Entry 4CVZ (X-ray diffraction, 2.39 A resolution); this record covers chains A and C of the 3 polymer chains in the assembly.

Chain A:
Protein: Major histocompatibility complex class I glycoprotein haplotype B21
From: Gallus gallus
Notes: fragment: extracellular domains, residues 1-291
UniProtKB: Q95601 (Q95601_CHICK); residues -20 to 270 here correspond to UniProt positions 1-291 (UniProt number = residue number + 21)
Sequence (329 residues; each row starts with the number of its first residue; numbers below 1 keep their minus sign (Met-20 is residue -20)):
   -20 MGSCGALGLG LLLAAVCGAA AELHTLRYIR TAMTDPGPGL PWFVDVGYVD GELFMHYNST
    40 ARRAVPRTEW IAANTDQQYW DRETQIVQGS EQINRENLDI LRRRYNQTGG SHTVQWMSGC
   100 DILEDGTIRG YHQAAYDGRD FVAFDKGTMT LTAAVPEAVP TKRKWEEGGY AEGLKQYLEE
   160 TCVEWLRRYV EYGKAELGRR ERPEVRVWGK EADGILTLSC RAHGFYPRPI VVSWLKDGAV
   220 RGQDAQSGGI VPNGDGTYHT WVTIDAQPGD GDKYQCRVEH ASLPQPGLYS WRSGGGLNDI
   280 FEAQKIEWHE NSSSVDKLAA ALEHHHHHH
Unresolved in the structure: -20 to 1, 279-308
Differences from the reference sequence: expression tag (271-308)
Disulfides: Cys99-Cys161, Cys199-Cys255

Chain C:
Protein: Peptide
Sequence (10 residues; each row starts with the number of its first residue):
     1 YELDEKFDRL

How chain A and chain C interact:
Residue-residue contacts (52; chain A residue first):
  Tyr7(A) - Tyr1(C)  hydrogen bond (side chain-backbone)
  Tyr7(A) - Glu2(C)
  Arg9(A) - Glu2(C)  salt bridge
  Arg9(A) - Asp8(C)  salt bridge
  Asp24(A) - Glu2(C)
  Met34(A) - Glu2(C)
  Tyr58(A) - Tyr1(C)
  Arg61(A) - Tyr1(C)  hydrogen bond
  Arg61(A) - Glu2(C)  hydrogen bond (side chain-backbone)
  Glu62(A) - Tyr1(C)
  Glu62(A) - Glu2(C)  hydrogen bond (side chain-backbone)
  Ile65(A) - Glu2(C)
  Ile65(A) - Leu3(C)
  Ile65(A) - Glu5(C)
  Val66(A) - Glu2(C)
  Gly68(A) - Glu5(C)
  Ser69(A) - Glu5(C)
  Ser69(A) - Asp8(C)  hydrogen bond
  Ile72(A) - Glu5(C)
  Ile72(A) - Asp8(C)
  Ile72(A) - Arg9(C)
  Asn73(A) - Asp8(C)  hydrogen bond
  Glu75(A) - Arg9(C)  salt bridge
  Asn76(A) - Asp8(C)  hydrogen bond (side chain-backbone)
  Asn76(A) - Arg9(C)
  Asn76(A) - Leu10(C)  hydrogen bond (side chain-backbone)
  Ile79(A) - Arg9(C)
  Leu80(A) - Leu10(C)  hydrophobic
  Arg83(A) - Leu10(C)  hydrogen bond (side chain-backbone)
  Val93(A) - Leu10(C)  hydrophobic
  Trp95(A) - Phe7(C)
  Trp95(A) - Asp8(C)  hydrogen bond (side chain-backbone)
  Trp95(A) - Leu10(C)  hydrophobic
  His111(A) - Leu3(C)
  His111(A) - Phe7(C)  hydrogen bond (side chain-backbone)
  Phe120(A) - Leu10(C)  hydrophobic
  Val121(A) - Leu10(C)  hydrophobic
  Thr140(A) - Leu10(C)  hydrogen bond (side chain-backbone)
  Lys143(A) - Leu10(C)  hydrogen bond (side chain-backbone)
  Trp144(A) - Phe7(C)
  Trp144(A) - Arg9(C)  hydrogen bond (side chain-backbone)
  Tyr149(A) - Lys6(C)
  Tyr149(A) - Phe7(C)
  Gly152(A) - Phe7(C)
  Leu153(A) - Leu3(C)  hydrophobic
  Leu153(A) - Phe7(C)
  Tyr156(A) - Tyr1(C)  hydrogen bond (side chain-backbone)
  Tyr156(A) - Glu2(C)
  Tyr156(A) - Leu3(C)  hydrogen bond (side chain-backbone)
  Thr160(A) - Tyr1(C)
  Trp164(A) - Tyr1(C)  hydrophobic
  Tyr168(A) - Tyr1(C)  hydrogen bond (side chain-backbone)
Other interface residues (no listed pair), chain A (36 interface residues in all): Gln64, Ser97, Ala113
Other interface residues (no listed pair), chain C (10 interface residues in all): Asp4
From the paper, about this interface:
  - specific contacts: Arg9(A)-Glu2(C), Arg9(A)-Asp8(C), Asp24(A)-Glu2(C)

Overview:
36 residues of chain A face 10 of chain C across their interface; the contacts include 17 hydrogen bonds and 3
salt bridges. Polar pairs include Arg9(A)-Glu2(C), Arg9(A)-Asp8(C) and Glu75(A)-Arg9(C). The paper describes
contacts between Arg9(A) and Glu2(C), Arg9(A) and Asp8(C) and Asp24(A) and Glu2(C).
Chain A is Major histocompatibility complex class I glycoprotein haplotype B21 (Gallus gallus) and chain C is
Peptide; the structure, Complex of a B21 chicken MHC class I molecule and a 10MER chicken peptide, was
determined by X-ray diffraction together with 2YEZ, 4CVX, 4CW1, 4D0B, 4D0C and 4D0D from the same study.
